Entry 5XFI (X-ray diffraction, 1.65 A resolution); this record covers chains A and B.

== Chain A (and B) ==
Protein: Lectin
Source organism: Calystegia sepium
Notes: chain B of this document is another copy of the same molecule, construct and numbering; everything in this record applies to it too
UniProtKB: P93114 (P93114_CALSE); residues 1-153 here = UniProt positions 1-153
Chain sequence (153 residues; row label = number of the first residue in the row):
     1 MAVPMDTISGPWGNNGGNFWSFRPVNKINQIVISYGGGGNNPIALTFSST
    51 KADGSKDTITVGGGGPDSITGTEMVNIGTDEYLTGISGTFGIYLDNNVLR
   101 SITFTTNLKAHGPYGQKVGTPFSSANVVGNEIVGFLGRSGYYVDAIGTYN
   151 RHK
Disordered / not traced: 1
Curated features (UniProtKB/Swiss-Prot):
  - region (N-glycan binding): Gly-17, Asn-18, Asp-95, Asn-96, Gly-140 to Asp-144
  - modified residue: Ala-2 (N-acetylalanine)

== Chain A / chain B interface ==
Contacting residue pairs (56):
  Ala-2(A) with Asn-15(B)
  Val-3(A) with Pro-11(B); Gly-13(B); Asn-14(B); Asn-15(B); Arg-138(B); Ala-145(B), hydrophobic
  Pro-4(A) with Asn-15(B); Arg-138(B), hydrogen bond (backbone-side chain)
  Met-5(A) with Phe-19(B), hydrophobic; Leu-136(B), hydrophobic
  Asp-6(A) with Phe-19(B)
  Pro-11(A) with Val-3(B)
  Gly-13(A) with Val-3(B)
  Asn-14(A) with Val-3(B)
  Asn-15(A) with Ala-2(B); Val-3(B); Pro-4(B)
  Asn-18(A) with Val-25(B)
  Phe-19(A) with Met-5(B), hydrophobic; Asp-6(B); Arg-23(B), hydrogen bond (backbone-side chain); Tyr-149(B), hydrophobic
  Trp-20(A) with Arg-23(B); Val-25(B), hydrophobic
  Ser-21(A) with Ser-21(B), hydrogen bond; Phe-22(B); Arg-23(B), hydrogen bond (backbone-backbone); Tyr-149(B)
  Phe-22(A) with Ser-21(B)
  Arg-23(A) with Phe-19(B), hydrogen bond (side chain-backbone); Trp-20(B); Ser-21(B), hydrogen bond (backbone-backbone); Ile-59(B)
  Val-25(A) with Trp-20(B), hydrophobic; Ser-139(B)
  Lys-51(A) with Thr-60(B), hydrogen bond (side chain-backbone)
  Lys-56(A) with Thr-58(B)
  Asp-57(A) with Thr-58(B); Ile-59(B); Thr-60(B), hydrogen bond (side chain-backbone)
  Thr-58(A) with Lys-56(B); Asp-57(B); Thr-58(B), hydrogen bond (backbone-backbone)
  Ile-59(A) with Arg-23(B); Asp-57(B)
  Thr-60(A) with Lys-51(B), hydrogen bond (backbone-side chain); Asp-57(B), hydrogen bond (backbone-side chain)
  Leu-136(A) with Met-5(B), hydrophobic
  Arg-138(A) with Val-3(B); Pro-4(B), hydrogen bond (side chain-backbone)
  Ser-139(A) with Val-25(B)
  Ala-145(A) with Val-3(B), hydrophobic
  Tyr-149(A) with Phe-19(B), hydrophobic; Ser-21(B); Tyr-149(B), hydrogen bond
Interface residues without a listed pair, chain A (33 interface residues in all): Ile-8, Trp-12, Pro-24, Val-61, Gly-62, Arg-151
Interface residues without a listed pair, chain B (32 interface residues in all): Ile-8, Trp-12, Asn-18, Pro-24, Val-61, Arg-151

== Summary ==
33 residues of chain A and 32 residues of chain B are in contact; the contacts include 13 hydrogen bonds.
Polar contacts include Pro-4(A)/Arg-138(B), Phe-19(A)/Arg-23(B) and Ser-21(A)/Ser-21(B).
Both chains are Lectin (Calystegia sepium). Entry 5XFI (Crystal structure of Calsepa lectin in complex with
biantennary N-glycan) was determined by X-ray diffraction, deposited together with 5XFH.
